Entry 1JYL (X-ray diffraction, 2.40 A resolution); this record covers chains B and C of the 4 polymer chains in the assembly.

== Chain B (and C) ==
Name: CTP:phosphocholine Cytidylyltransferase
Organism: Streptococcus pneumoniae
Notes: chain C of this document is another copy of the same molecule, construct and numbering; everything in this record applies to it too
UniProt: Q97QE9 (Q97QE9_STRPN); residues 7-234 here correspond to UniProt positions 2-229 (UniProt number = residue number - 5)
Chain sequence (254 residues; each row starts with the number of its first residue; numbers below 1 keep their minus sign (Met-19 is residue -19)):
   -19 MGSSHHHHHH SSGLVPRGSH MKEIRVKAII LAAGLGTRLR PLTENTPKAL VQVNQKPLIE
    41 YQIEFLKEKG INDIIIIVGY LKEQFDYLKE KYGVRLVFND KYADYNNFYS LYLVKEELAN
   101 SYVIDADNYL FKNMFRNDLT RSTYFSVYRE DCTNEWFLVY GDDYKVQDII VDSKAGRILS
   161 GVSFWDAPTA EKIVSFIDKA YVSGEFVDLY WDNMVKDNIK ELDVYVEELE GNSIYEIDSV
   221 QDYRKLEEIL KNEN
Disordered / not traced: -19 to 3, 232-234
Construct notes: expression tag (-19 to 6); conflict Leu22 (Met17 in Q97QE9)
Ion coordination: Mg2+: Asp107, Glu216, Asp218 (together with CDC)
Small-molecule neighbours: CDC ([2-cytidylate-o'-phosphonyloxyl]-ethyl-trimethyl-ammonium): Leu11, Ala12, Ala13, Gly14, Lys28, Asn79, Tyr82, Tyr85, Asn86, Asn87, Ser90, Asp105, Ala106, Asp107, Trp136, Leu159, Tyr190, Asp192, Glu216, Asp218

== Chain B / chain C interface ==
Pairs across the interface (11; chain B residue first):
  Lys62(B) - Tyr92(C)
  Asp66(B) - Lys95(C)  salt bridge
  Asp66(B) - Glu96(C)
  Asp66(B) - Asp178(C)
  Lys69(B) - Glu96(C)  salt bridge
  Lys69(B) - Val174(C)
  Leu76(B) - Glu96(C)
  Phe78(B) - Arg75(C)  hydrogen bond (backbone-side chain)
  Phe78(B) - Leu93(C)
  Asp80(B) - Arg75(C)  salt bridge
  Asp80(B) - Phe78(C)
Interface residues without a listed pair, chain B (11 interface residues in all): Glu63, Arg75, Tyr89, Leu93, Tyr181
Interface residues without a listed pair, chain C (13 interface residues in all): Lys69, Leu76, Val77, Glu97, Tyr181

== Overview ==
Chain B and chain C form an interface of 11 and 13 residues respectively, with 1 hydrogen bond and 3 salt
bridges. Polar contacts include Asp66(B)-Lys95(C), Lys69(B)-Glu96(C) and Asp80(B)-Arg75(C). Bound to chain B:
compound CDC. Asp107(B), Glu216(B) and Asp218(B) coordinate Mg2+.
Both chains are CTP:phosphocholine Cytidylyltransferase (Streptococcus pneumoniae). Entry 1JYL (Catalytic
Mechanism of CTP:phosphocholine Cytidylyltransferase from Streptococcus pneumoniae (LicC)) was determined by
X-ray diffraction together with 1JYK from the same study.
